1CIB - chain A; structure by X-ray diffraction, 2.30 A resolution.

== Chain A ==
Name: Adenylosuccinate synthetase
Organism: Escherichia coli
Notes: EC 6.3.4.4
UniProtKB: P0A7D4 (PURA_ECOLI); numbering as in UniProt (aligned over 1-431)
Sequence (431 residues; numbered 1 to 431; the number before each row is that of its first residue):
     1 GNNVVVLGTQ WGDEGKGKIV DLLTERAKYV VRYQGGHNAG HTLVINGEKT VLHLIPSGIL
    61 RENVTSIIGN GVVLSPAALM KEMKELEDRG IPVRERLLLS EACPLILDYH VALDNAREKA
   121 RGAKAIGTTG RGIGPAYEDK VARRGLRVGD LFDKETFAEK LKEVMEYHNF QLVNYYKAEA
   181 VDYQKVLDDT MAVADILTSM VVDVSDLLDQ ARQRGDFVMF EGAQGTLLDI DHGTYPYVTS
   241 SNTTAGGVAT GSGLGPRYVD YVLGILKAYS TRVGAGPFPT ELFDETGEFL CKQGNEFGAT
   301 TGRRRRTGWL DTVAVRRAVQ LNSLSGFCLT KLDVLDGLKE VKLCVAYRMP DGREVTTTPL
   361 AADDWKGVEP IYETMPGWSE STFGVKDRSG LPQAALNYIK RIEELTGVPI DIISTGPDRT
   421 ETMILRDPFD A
Metal / ion sites: Mg2+: Asp-13, Gly-40 (together with GDP, hadacidin, nitrate ion)
Residues lining bound ligands:
  - GDP (guanosine-5'-diphosphate): Asp-13, Glu-14, Gly-15, Lys-16, Gly-17, Lys-18, Gly-40, His-41, Thr-42, Val-44, Arg-305, Thr-330, Lys-331, Asp-333, Val-334, Ser-414, Thr-415, Gly-416, Pro-417
  - hadacidin (HDA): Asp-13, Asn-38, Ala-39, Gly-40, Thr-129, Val-273, Gly-298, Ala-299, Thr-300, Thr-301, Gly-302, Arg-303, Arg-305
  - inosinic acid (IMP): Trp-11, Gly-12, Asp-13, Asn-38, Ala-39, Gly-40, Ile-126, Gly-127, Thr-128, Thr-129, Gly-130, Ile-133, Gly-134, Gln-224, Leu-228, Val-238, Thr-239, Val-273, Gly-274, Ala-275, Arg-303
Swiss-Prot annotation at these positions:
  - binding site (IMP): Arg-144, Arg-304
  - binding site (GTP): Arg-306

== In short ==
Ligands of chain A: GDP, hadacidin and inosinic acid. Asp-13 and Gly-40 coordinate Mg2+. From UniProt:
IMP-binding residues Arg-144 and Arg-304 and GTP-binding residue Arg-306.
Chain A is Adenylosuccinate synthetase (Escherichia coli); the structure, Structure of adenylosuccinate
synthetase from E. coli complexed with GDP, imp, hadacidin, and NO3, was determined by X-ray diffraction
together with 1CH8 from the same study.
